Entry 9DFM (X-ray diffraction, 2.25 A resolution); this record covers chain A.

Chain A:
Protein: PrnB
Source organism: Flavobacteriales bacterium
Amino-acid sequence (370 residues; numbered -19 to 350; the number before each row is that of its first residue; numbers below 1 keep their minus sign (Met-19 is residue -19)):
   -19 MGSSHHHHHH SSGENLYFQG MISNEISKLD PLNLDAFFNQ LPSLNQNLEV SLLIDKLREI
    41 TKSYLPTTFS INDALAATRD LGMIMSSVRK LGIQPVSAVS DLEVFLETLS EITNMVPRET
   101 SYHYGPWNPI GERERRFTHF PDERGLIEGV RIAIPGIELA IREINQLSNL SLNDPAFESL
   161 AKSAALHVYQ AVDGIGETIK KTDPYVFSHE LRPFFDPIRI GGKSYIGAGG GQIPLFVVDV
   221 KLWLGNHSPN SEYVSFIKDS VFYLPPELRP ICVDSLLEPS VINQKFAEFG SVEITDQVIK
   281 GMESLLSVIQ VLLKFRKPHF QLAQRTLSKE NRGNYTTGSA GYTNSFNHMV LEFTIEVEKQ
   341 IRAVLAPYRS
Not modelled in the structure: -19 to 1, 349-350
Bound ions: heme Fe: His299 (together with 2-(1H-indol-3-yl)ethanamine)
Ligand contacts:
  - heme (HEM): Leu126, Gly129, Val130, Ala133, Gly174, Ile175, Thr178, Thr182, Phe187, Gly210, Gly211, Ile213, Leu215, Tyr233, Phe295, Arg296, His299, Leu302, Ala303, Thr306, Leu307, Thr317, Gly318, Ser319, Ala320, Gly321, Tyr322, Thr323, Phe326, Asn327, Val330
  - 2-(1H-indol-3-yl)ethanamine (TSS): Tyr104, Leu126, Val130, Phe187, Arg192, Phe195, Ala208, Gly209, Gly210, Gly211, His299, Gly318, Ser319

In short:
Chain A binds 2-(1H-indol-3-yl)ethanamine and heme.
Chain A is PrnB (Flavobacteriales bacterium); the structure, Crystal structure of PrnB in complex with
tryptamine, was determined by X-ray diffraction, deposited together with 9DFG, 9DFI, 9DFL and 9EA1.
